PDB entry 7BDX | X-ray diffraction, 2.60 A resolution | chains C and E of the 6 polymer chains in the assembly

# Chain C
Molecule: Heat shock factor 2-binding protein
From: Homo sapiens
UniProtKB: O75031 (HSF2B_HUMAN); residues 122-334 here = UniProt positions 122-334
Chain sequence (214 residues; row label = number of the first residue in the row):
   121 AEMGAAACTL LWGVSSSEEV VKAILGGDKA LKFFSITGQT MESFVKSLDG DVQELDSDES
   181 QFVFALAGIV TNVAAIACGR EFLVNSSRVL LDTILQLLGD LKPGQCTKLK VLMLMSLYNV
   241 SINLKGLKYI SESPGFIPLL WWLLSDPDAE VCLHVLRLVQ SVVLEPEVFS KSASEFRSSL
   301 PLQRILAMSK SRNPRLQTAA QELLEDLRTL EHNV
Unresolved in the structure: 334
Sequence notes: expression tag (121)
Modified residues: Mse123, Mse161, Mse233, Mse235, Mse308 (selenomethionine; parent Met)
Swiss-Prot annotation at these positions:
  - natural variant: S167 (S167L: In POF19)
  - mutagenesis: R200 (R200T: Abolishes interaction with BRCA2)
Reported in the primary citation:
  - mutagenesis - G199D: abolished binding to Breast cancer type 2 susceptibility protein (chain E)
  - mutagenesis - E201A, K245T: unchanged binding to Breast cancer type 2 susceptibility protein (chain E)

# Chain E
Molecule: Breast cancer type 2 susceptibility protein
From: Homo sapiens
UniProtKB: P51587 (BRCA2_HUMAN); numbering as in UniProt (aligned over 2291-2343)
Chain sequence (59 residues; each row starts with the number of its first residue):
  2291 NEFDRIIENQ EKSLKASKST PDGTIKDRRL FMHHVSLEPI TTVPFRTTKE RQENLYFQG
Unresolved in the structure: 2344-2349
Sequence notes: conflict T2332 (Cys in P51587); expression tag (2344-2349)
Modified residues: Mse2322 (selenomethionine; parent Met)
Swiss-Prot annotation at these positions:
  - natural variant: F2293 (F2293L: In BC; uncertain significance), R2336 (R2336H: In FANCD1; R2336Q)
Reported in the primary citation:
  - mutagenesis - E2292L: unchanged binding to Heat shock factor 2-binding protein (chain C)

# Chain C / chain E interface
Residue-residue contacts (70; chain C residue first):
  T129(C) - P2311(E)
  W132(C) - S2309(E)  hydrogen bond
  W132(C) - T2310(E)
  W132(C) - P2311(E)  hydrophobic
  W132(C) - T2314(E)
  W132(C) - I2315(E)  hydrophobic
  G133(C) - P2311(E)
  S135(C) - K2308(E)  hydrogen bond (backbone-side chain)
  S136(C) - K2308(E)  hydrogen bond (backbone-side chain)
  Q181(C) - I2315(E)
  F184(C) - I2315(E)  hydrophobic
  G188(C) - S2309(E)
  T191(C) - S2307(E)
  N192(C) - K2308(E)  hydrogen bond (backbone-side chain)
  N192(C) - S2309(E)  hydrogen bond (side chain-backbone)
  A195(C) - A2306(E)
  A195(C) - K2308(E)
  I196(C) - K2308(E)
  A197(C) - N2291(E)
  R200(C) - D2294(E)  salt bridge
  E201(C) - F2293(E)
  T227(C) - R2319(E)
  K228(C) - T2314(E)  hydrogen bond (side chain-backbone)
  K228(C) - I2315(E)  hydrogen bond (side chain-backbone)
  K228(C) - R2319(E)
  L232(C) - S2309(E)
  L232(C) - T2314(E)
  Y238(C) - L2304(E)
  Y238(C) - K2305(E)  hydrogen bond (side chain-backbone)
  N239(C) - A2306(E)
  N239(C) - S2307(E)  hydrogen bond (side chain-backbone)
  S241(C) - R2295(E)  hydrogen bond (backbone-side chain)
  I242(C) - D2294(E)
  I242(C) - R2295(E)  hydrogen bond (backbone-backbone)
  I242(C) - A2306(E)  hydrophobic
  N243(C) - F2293(E)
  N243(C) - D2294(E)
  L244(C) - R2295(E)
  K245(C) - F2293(E)
  L247(C) - R2295(E)
  P267(C) - H2323(E)  hydrogen bond (backbone-side chain)
  D268(C) - R2319(E)  salt bridge
  D268(C) - H2323(E)
  A269(C) - F2321(E)
  A269(C) - Mse2322(E)
  A269(C) - H2323(E)  hydrogen bond (backbone-side chain)
  E270(C) - R2319(E)  salt bridge
  E270(C) - F2321(E)
  L273(C) - F2321(E)  hydrophobic
  R277(C) - K2305(E)  hydrogen bond (side chain-backbone)
  R277(C) - S2307(E)  hydrogen bond
  S281(C) - R2295(E)  hydrogen bond
  L284(C) - I2297(E)  hydrophobic
  L284(C) - K2302(E)
  E285(C) - R2295(E)  salt bridge
  S311(C) - H2323(E)
  R312(C) - H2324(E)  hydrogen bond (side chain-backbone)
  R312(C) - V2325(E)
  N313(C) - F2321(E)
  N313(C) - Mse2322(E)  hydrogen bond (side chain-backbone)
  N313(C) - H2324(E)
  N313(C) - V2325(E)
  N313(C) - S2326(E)
  R315(C) - F2321(E)
  R315(C) - E2328(E)  salt bridge
  L316(C) - F2321(E)  hydrophobic
  L316(C) - H2323(E)
  E322(C) - E2301(E)
  E325(C) - K2302(E)  salt bridge
  D326(C) - K2302(E)  salt bridge
Also at the interface, not in a pair above, chain C (49 interface residues in all): S137, V141, L175, V231, Mse235, P314
Also at the interface, not in a pair above, chain E (27 interface residues in all): S2303, K2316
Interface features reported in the paper:
  - hot spots on chain C (mutagenesis) - N192R, Y238A, N239K, N243H: abolished binding to Breast cancer type 2 susceptibility protein (chain E)
  - hot spots on chain C (mutagenesis) - M235T, R277E: decreased binding to Breast cancer type 2 susceptibility protein (chain E)
  - interface residues, chain E: N2291(E)

# In short
Chain C and chain E form an interface of 49 and 27 residues respectively; the contacts include 18 hydrogen
bonds and 7 salt bridges. Polar pairs include R200(C)-D2294(E), D268(C)-R2319(E) and E270(C)-R2319(E). The
paper reports that G199D, N192R and Y238A of chain C, among others, abolish binding to Breast cancer type 2
susceptibility protein (chain E); the interface residue N2291(E); 10 substitutions were tested in all.
Chain C is Heat shock factor 2-binding protein and chain E is Breast cancer type 2 susceptibility protein,
both from Homo sapiens; the structure, Armadillo domain of HSF2BP in complex with BRCA2 peptide, was
determined by X-ray diffraction.
